Entry 8ZB1 (electron microscopy, 2.86 A resolution); this record covers chains B and D of the 4 polymer chains in the assembly.

# Chain B (and D)
Protein: Ceramide synthase subunit LIP1
Source organism: Saccharomyces cerevisiae (strain ATCC 204508 / S288c)
Notes: chain D of this document is another copy of the same molecule, construct and numbering; everything in this record applies to it too
UniProtKB: Q03579 (LIP1_YEAST); numbering as in UniProt (aligned over 1-150)
Sequence (150 residues; numbered 1 to 150; the number before each row is that of its first residue):
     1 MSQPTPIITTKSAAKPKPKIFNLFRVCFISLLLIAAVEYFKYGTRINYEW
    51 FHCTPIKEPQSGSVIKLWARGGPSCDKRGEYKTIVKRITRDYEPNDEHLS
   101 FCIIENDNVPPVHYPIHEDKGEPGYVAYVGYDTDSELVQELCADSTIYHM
Not modelled in the structure: 1-17
UniProt features mapped onto this chain:
  - binding site (hexacosanoate): F40
  - mutagenesis: V37 (V37F: Partially impairs LAC1-LIP1 complex formation; when associated with F-41; V37Y: Partially impairs LAC1-LIP1 complex formation; when associated with Y-41), F40 (F40A: About 60% loss in enzymatic activity of the LAC1-LIP1 complex; F40R: Abolishes the enzymatic activity of the LAC1-LIP1 complex in vitro and leads to the accumulation of phytosphingosine in vivo), K41 (K41F: Partially impairs LAC1-LIP1 complex formation; when associated with F-37; K41Y: Partially impairs LAC1-LIP1 complex formation; when associated with Y-37), W50 to F51 (Does not affect the ceramide synthase complex stability but reduces the enzymatic activity of the complex in vitro), F51 (F51R: Does not affect LAC1-LIP1 complex formation but abolishes enzymatic activity), H52 (H52A: Does not affect LAC1-LIP1 complex formation but abolishes enzymatic activity), C53 (C53A: About 90% loss in enzymatic activity of the LAC1-LIP1 complex), S74 (S74F: Does not affect LAC1-LIP1 complex formation but abolishes enzymatic activity), C75 (C75A: About 90% loss in enzymatic activity of the LAC1-LIP1 complex), R78 (R78A: About 95% loss in enzymatic activity of the LAC1-LIP1 complex; when associated with A-81, A-125 and A-148), Y81 (Y81A: About 95% loss in enzymatic activity of the LAC1-LIP1 complex; when associated with A-78, A-125 and A-148), C102 (C102A: About 90% loss in enzymatic activity of the LAC1-LIP1 complex), 3 further mutagenesis entries in UniProt
Disulfide bonds: C53-C75, C102-C142
Small-molecule neighbours:
  - 6PL ((4S,7R)-4-hydroxy-N,N,N-trimethyl-9-oxo-7-[(palmitoyloxy)methyl]-3,5,8-trioxa-4-phosphahexacosan-1-aminium 4-oxide), molecule 1: S30, I34, E38, K41
  - 6PL, molecule 2: A36, V37, Y39, F40, G43, T44, N47, W50, F51, K86, R90

# Interface between chain B and chain D
Pairs across the interface (42):
  I46(B) - R90(D)
  N47(B) - R90(D)
  K77(B) - H149(D)
  R78(B) - T89(D)  hydrogen bond (side chain-backbone)
  R78(B) - Y92(D)  hydrogen bond (side chain-backbone)
  R78(B) - E93(D)  salt bridge
  R78(B) - P94(D)
  R78(B) - M150(D)
  Y81(B) - Y81(D)  hydrogen bond
  Y81(B) - V85(D)  hydrophobic
  Y81(B) - F101(D)
  Y81(B) - M150(D)  hydrophobic
  K82(B) - T89(D)
  V85(B) - Y81(D)  hydrophobic
  T89(B) - R78(D)  hydrogen bond (backbone-side chain)
  T89(B) - K82(D)
  R90(B) - I46(D)
  R90(B) - N47(D)
  Y92(B) - R78(D)  hydrogen bond (backbone-side chain)
  E93(B) - R78(D)  salt bridge
  P94(B) - R78(D)
  H98(B) - P111(D)
  F101(B) - Y81(D)
  I103(B) - Y148(D)
  E105(B) - I147(D)
  E105(B) - Y148(D)
  E105(B) - H149(D)  hydrogen bond (side chain-backbone)
  P111(B) - H98(D)
  Y125(B) - Y148(D)
  Y125(B) - H149(D)  hydrogen bond (side chain-backbone)
  T146(B) - T146(D)
  T146(B) - Y148(D)
  I147(B) - E105(D)
  Y148(B) - I103(D)
  Y148(B) - E105(D)
  Y148(B) - Y125(D)
  Y148(B) - Y148(D)  hydrogen bond
  H149(B) - K77(D)
  H149(B) - E105(D)  hydrogen bond (backbone-side chain)
  H149(B) - Y125(D)  hydrogen bond (backbone-side chain)
  M150(B) - R78(D)
  M150(B) - Y81(D)  hydrophobic
Other interface residues (no listed pair), chain B (25 interface residues in all): D76, N95
Other interface residues (no listed pair), chain D (25 interface residues in all): D76, N95

# Overview
The chain B/chain D interface involves 25 residues from each chain; the contacts include 10 hydrogen bonds and
2 salt bridges. Polar contacts include R78(B)-E93(D), R78(B)-T89(D) and R78(B)-Y92(D). Chain B binds compound
6PL. From UniProt: hexacosanoate-binding residue F40(B) and 15 mutagenesis sites on chain B.
Chain B and chain D are both Ceramide synthase subunit LIP1 (Saccharomyces cerevisiae (strain ATCC 204508 /
S288c)); the structure, Cryo-EM structure of the C26-FB1-bound Lac1-Lip1 complex, was determined by electron
microscopy together with 8Y2M and 8Y2N from the same study.
